PDB entry 8WM7 | electron microscopy, 3.53 A resolution | chains B and A of the 7 polymer chains in the assembly

Chain B (and A):
Molecule: Nitrate transport permease protein
Source organism: Nostoc sp
Notes: chain A of this document is another copy of the same molecule, construct and numbering; everything in this record applies to it too
UniProtKB: Q8YZ77 (Q8YZ77_NOSS1); residue numbers follow UniProt; this construct covers 1-279
Sequence (279 residues; numbered 1 to 279; the number before each row is that of its first residue):
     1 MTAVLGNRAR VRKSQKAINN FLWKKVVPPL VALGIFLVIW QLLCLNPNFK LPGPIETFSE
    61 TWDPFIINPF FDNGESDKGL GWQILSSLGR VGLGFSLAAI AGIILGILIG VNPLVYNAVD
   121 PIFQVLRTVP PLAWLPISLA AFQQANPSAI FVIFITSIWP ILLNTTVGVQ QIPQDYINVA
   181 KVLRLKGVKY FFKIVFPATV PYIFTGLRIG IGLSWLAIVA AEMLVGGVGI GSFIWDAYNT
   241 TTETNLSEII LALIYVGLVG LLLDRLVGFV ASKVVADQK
Unresolved in the structure: 1-21, 275-279

How chain B and chain A interact:
Pairs across the interface (62):
  Pro28(B) with Asn117(A); Ala118(A), hydrophobic
  Pro29(B) with Asn117(A); Ala118(A); Pro121(A), hydrophobic
  Ala32(B) with Ala118(A)
  Leu33(B) with Ile122(A), hydrophobic
  Leu51(B) with Ala140(A), hydrophobic
  Ala118(B) with Pro28(A), hydrophobic; Ala32(A)
  Pro121(B) with Pro29(A), hydrophobic
  Ile122(B) with Leu33(A), hydrophobic
  Gln124(B) with Arg265(A)
  Val125(B) with Leu261(A), hydrophobic
  Thr128(B) with Gly257(A); Gly260(A); Leu261(A)
  Val129(B) with Leu253(A); Val256(A), hydrophobic
  Pro130(B) with Trp215(A); Val219(A), hydrophobic; Val256(A)
  Pro131(B) with Leu216(A)
  Leu132(B) with Leu132(A), hydrophobic; Met223(A), hydrophobic
  Ala133(B) with Leu253(A)
  Pro136(B) with Ile234(A), hydrophobic; Tyr238(A); Ile249(A), hydrophobic
  Ile137(B) with Ile249(A), hydrophobic; Leu253(A), hydrophobic
  Leu139(B) with Tyr238(A)
  Ala140(B) with Lys50(A); Leu246(A), hydrophobic
  Ala141(B) with Leu51(A), hydrophobic
  Leu213(B) with Leu216(A), hydrophobic
  Leu216(B) with Pro130(A), hydrophobic; Pro131(A); Leu216(A), hydrophobic
  Val219(B) with Pro130(A), hydrophobic
  Ala220(B) with Leu132(A), hydrophobic
  Met223(B) with Leu132(A); Pro136(A), hydrophobic
  Leu224(B) with Leu224(A), hydrophobic; Trp235(A), hydrophobic
  Ile234(B) with Pro136(A), hydrophobic
  Trp235(B) with Leu135(A), hydrophobic; Leu224(A), hydrophobic
  Tyr238(B) with Leu139(A)
  Leu246(B) with Ala140(A), hydrophobic
  Ile249(B) with Ile137(A), hydrophobic
  Leu253(B) with Ala133(A); Trp134(A), hydrophobic; Ile137(A), hydrophobic
  Val256(B) with Val129(A), hydrophobic
  Gly257(B) with Val125(A); Val129(A)
  Leu258(B) with Val125(A), hydrophobic
  Gly260(B) with Thr128(A)
  Leu261(B) with Val125(A), hydrophobic; Thr128(A)
  Arg265(B) with Gln124(A), hydrogen bond
Interface residues without a listed pair, chain B (44 interface residues in all): Asn117, Trp134, Gln143, Trp215, Ile250
Interface residues without a listed pair, chain A (48 interface residues in all): Lys24, Lys25, Phe49, Ala141, Leu213, Ala220, Ile250, Leu258

Overview:
44 residues of chain B face 48 of chain A across their interface, with 1 hydrogen bond. Its one
hydrogen-bonded contact is Arg265(B)-Gln124(A).
Both chains are Nitrate transport permease protein (Nostoc sp). Entry 8WM7 (Cryo-EM structure of
cyanobacterial nitrate/nitrite transporter NrtBCD in complex with signalling protein PII) was determined by
electron microscopy (same publication as 8W9M and 8WM8).
